PDB entry 8YLG | X-ray diffraction, 1.80 A resolution | chains A and C of the 4 polymer chains in the assembly

[Chain A]
Name: MarR family transcriptional regulator
Organism: Burkholderia thailandensis
UniProt: A0A2N8QSC4 (A0A2N8QSC4_BURTH); numbering as in UniProt (aligned over 1-164)
Sequence (169 residues; each row starts with the number of its first residue; numbers below 1 keep their minus sign (Ser-4 is residue -4)):
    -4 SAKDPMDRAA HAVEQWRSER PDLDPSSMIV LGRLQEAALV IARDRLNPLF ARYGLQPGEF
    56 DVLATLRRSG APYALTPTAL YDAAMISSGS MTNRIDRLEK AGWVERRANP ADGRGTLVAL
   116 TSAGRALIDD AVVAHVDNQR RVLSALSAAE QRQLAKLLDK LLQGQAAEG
Unresolved in the structure: -4 to 0, 162-164
Sequence notes: expression tag (-4 to 0)

[Chain C]
Molecule: 28-nt DNA strand
Sequence (28 nucleotides; row label = number of the first residue in the row):
     1 CGACATGTCT CTACGTCAAG ATAACTTG

[Interface between chain A and chain C]
Pairs across the interface (17):
  Thr71(A) with DT8(C), phosphate contact
  Pro72(A) with DT8(C), phosphate contact; DC9(C), phosphate contact
  Thr73(A) with DG7(C), sugar contact; DT8(C), hydrogen bond to the phosphate
  Ser83(A) with DT8(C), base contact; DC9(C), hydrogen bond to the base
  Gly84(A) with DT10(C), base contact
  Thr87(A) with DC9(C), hydrogen bond to the phosphate; DT10(C), base contact
  Arg101(A) with DC9(C), salt bridge to the phosphate
  Arg109(A) with DT6(C), hydrogen bond to the base; DG7(C), sugar contact; DT8(C), sugar contact
  Gly110(A) with DG7(C), phosphate contact; DT8(C), phosphate contact
  Thr111(A) with DT8(C), hydrogen bond to the phosphate
Interface residues without a listed pair, chain A (14 interface residues in all): Tyr76, Ile90, Asp91, Asp107
Interface residues without a listed pair, chain C (6 interface residues in all): DA5

[Summary]
Chain A and chain C form an interface of 14 and 6 residues respectively, with 5 hydrogen bonds and 1 salt
bridge. Polar contacts include Ser83(A)-DC9(C), Arg109(A)-DT6(C) and Thr73(A)-DT8(C).
Here chain A is MarR family transcriptional regulator (Burkholderia thailandensis) and chain C is a 28-nt DNA
strand. Entry 8YLG (Crystal structure of Burkholderia thailandensis MftR in complex with operator DNA) was
determined by X-ray diffraction, deposited together with 8YLI.
